6CE9 - chains M and K of the 8 polymer chains in the assembly; structure by electron microscopy, 4.30 A resolution (low resolution: residue-level contacts below are approximate; hydrogen-bond / salt-bridge calls are withheld).

Chain M:
Protein: Insulin receptor
Source organism: Homo sapiens
Notes: EC 2.7.10.1
UniProt: P06213 (INSR_HUMAN), isoform P06213-2; residues 691-720 here correspond to UniProt positions 718-747 (UniProt number = residue number + 27)
Amino-acid sequence (30 residues; numbered 691 to 720; the number before each row is that of its first residue):
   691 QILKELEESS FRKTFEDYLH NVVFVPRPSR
Curated features (UniProtKB/Swiss-Prot):
  - region: E706 to F714 (Insulin-binding)

Chain K:
Protein: Insulin A chain
UniProt: P01308 (INS_HUMAN); residues 1-21 here correspond to UniProt positions 90-110 (UniProt number = residue number + 89)
Amino-acid sequence (21 residues; row label = number of the first residue in the row):
     1 GIVEQCCTSI CSLYQLENYC N
Disulfides: C6-C11

Chain M / chain K interface:
Residue-residue contacts (12):
  D707(M) - V3(K)
  H710(M) - I2(K)
  N711(M) - I2(K)
  F714(M) - G1(K)
  F714(M) - I2(K)
  F714(M) - Q5(K)
  F714(M) - Y19(K)
  V715(M) - Y19(K)
  R717(M) - N18(K)
  P718(M) - N18(K)
  P718(M) - Y19(K)
  R720(M) - N18(K)
Also at the interface, not in a pair above, chain K (7 interface residues in all): L16
The authors on this interface:
  - specific contacts: F714(M)-Y19(K), G1(K)-F714(M), I2(K)-F714(M)
  - interface residues, chain M: F714(M)
  - interface residues, chain K: V3(K)

Summary:
8 residues of chain M face 7 of chain K across their interface. The paper describes contacts between F714(M)
and Y19(K), G1(K) and F714(M) and I2(K) and F714(M). From the paper: interface residues F714(M) and V3(K).
Chain M is Insulin receptor (Homo sapiens) and chain K is Insulin A chain; the structure, Insulin Receptor
ectodomain in complex with two insulin molecules, was determined by electron microscopy, deposited together
with 6CE7 and 6CEB.
